PDB entry 5KLN | X-ray diffraction, 1.99 A resolution | chains A and D of the 4 polymer chains in the assembly

== Chain A (and D) ==
Protein: 2-aminomuconate 6-semialdehyde dehydrogenase
Source organism: Pseudomonas fluorescens
Notes: chain D of this document is another copy of the same molecule, construct and numbering; everything in this record applies to it too
UniProt: Q83V33 (Q83V33_PSEFL); residue numbers follow UniProt; this construct covers 1-500
Chain sequence (520 residues; numbered -19 to 500; the number before each row is that of its first residue; numbers below 1 keep their minus sign (Met-19 is residue -19)):
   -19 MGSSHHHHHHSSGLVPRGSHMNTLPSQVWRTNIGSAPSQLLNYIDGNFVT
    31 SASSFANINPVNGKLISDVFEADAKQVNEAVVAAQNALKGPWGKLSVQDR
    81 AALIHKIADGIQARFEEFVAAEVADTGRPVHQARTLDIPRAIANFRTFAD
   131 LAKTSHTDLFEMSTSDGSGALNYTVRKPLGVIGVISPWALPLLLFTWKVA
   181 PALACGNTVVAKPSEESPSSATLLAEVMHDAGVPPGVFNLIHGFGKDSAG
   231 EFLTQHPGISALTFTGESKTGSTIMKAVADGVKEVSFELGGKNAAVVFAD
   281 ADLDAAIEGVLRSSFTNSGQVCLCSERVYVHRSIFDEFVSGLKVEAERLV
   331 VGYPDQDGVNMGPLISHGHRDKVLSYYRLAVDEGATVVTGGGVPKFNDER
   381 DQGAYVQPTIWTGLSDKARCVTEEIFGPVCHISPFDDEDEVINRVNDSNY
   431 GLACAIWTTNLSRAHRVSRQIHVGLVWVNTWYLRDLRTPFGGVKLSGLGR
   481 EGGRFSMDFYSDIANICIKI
Disordered / not traced: -19 to 16 (chain D: -19 to 17)
Differences from the reference sequence: initiating methionine (-19); expression tag (-18 to 0); engineered mutation Ala169 (Asn in Q83V33)
From the paper describing this entry:
  - mutagenesis - N169A: abolished catalytic activity
  - catalytic residues: Arg120, Cys302, Arg464 (proposed by the authors, not directly observed)

== Interface between chain A and chain D ==
Residue-residue contacts (111):
  Phe140(A) - Arg467(D)
  Phe140(A) - Thr468(D)
  Glu141(A) - Arg467(D)  hydrogen bond (backbone-side chain)
  Met142(A) - Leu463(D)  hydrophobic
  Met142(A) - Asp465(D)
  Thr144(A) - Leu463(D)
  Ala150(A) - Leu463(D)  hydrophobic
  Asn152(A) - Thr468(D)
  Tyr153(A) - His445(D)  hydrogen bond
  Thr154(A) - Pro469(D)
  Arg156(A) - Arg449(D)  hydrogen bond (backbone-side chain)
  Lys157(A) - Arg449(D)  hydrogen bond (side chain-backbone)
  Lys157(A) - Ile451(D)  hydrogen bond (side chain-backbone)
  Ser252(A) - Ala259(D)  hydrogen bond (side chain-backbone)
  Ser252(A) - Asp260(D)
  Ser252(A) - Val262(D)
  Met255(A) - Met255(D)  hydrophobic
  Met255(A) - Val258(D)  hydrophobic
  Met255(A) - Ala259(D)  hydrophobic
  Met255(A) - Lys263(D)
  Met255(A) - Val265(D)  hydrophobic
  Lys256(A) - Lys256(D)
  Lys256(A) - Ala259(D)
  Lys256(A) - Asp260(D)  salt bridge
  Val258(A) - Met255(D)  hydrophobic
  Ala259(A) - Ser252(D)  hydrogen bond (backbone-side chain)
  Ala259(A) - Met255(D)  hydrophobic
  Ala259(A) - Lys256(D)
  Asp260(A) - Ser252(D)
  Asp260(A) - Lys256(D)  salt bridge
  Asp260(A) - Leu475(D)
  Gly261(A) - Leu475(D)
  Val262(A) - Ser252(D)
  Val262(A) - Leu269(D)  hydrophobic
  Val262(A) - Lys474(D)
  Val262(A) - Leu475(D)  hydrophobic
  Val262(A) - Gly477(D)
  Lys263(A) - Leu478(D)
  Glu264(A) - Leu478(D)
  Glu264(A) - Gly479(D)  hydrogen bond (side chain-backbone)
  Val265(A) - Met255(D)  hydrophobic
  Leu269(A) - Val262(D)  hydrophobic
  His445(A) - Tyr153(D)  hydrogen bond
  His445(A) - Ile498(D)
  Ser448(A) - Ile496(D)
  Arg449(A) - Val155(D)
  Arg449(A) - Arg156(D)
  Arg449(A) - Lys157(D)  hydrogen bond (backbone-side chain)
  Arg449(A) - Ile496(D)
  Ile451(A) - Lys157(D)  hydrogen bond (backbone-side chain)
  His452(A) - Asp492(D)  salt bridge
  Val453(A) - Ala494(D)
  Gly454(A) - Ala494(D)
  Gly454(A) - Asn495(D)  hydrogen bond (backbone-backbone)
  Leu455(A) - Asn495(D)
  Val456(A) - Asn495(D)  hydrogen bond (backbone-backbone)
  Val456(A) - Ile496(D)
  Val456(A) - Cys497(D)  hydrogen bond (backbone-backbone)
  Trp457(A) - Cys497(D)
  Val458(A) - Cys497(D)  hydrogen bond (backbone-backbone)
  Val458(A) - Ile498(D)  hydrophobic
  Val458(A) - Lys499(D)  hydrogen bond (backbone-backbone)
  Asn459(A) - Lys499(D)
  Thr460(A) - Lys499(D)
  Leu463(A) - Ala150(D)  hydrophobic
  Leu463(A) - Cys497(D)  hydrophobic
  Arg464(A) - Met142(D)
  Arg467(A) - Phe140(D)
  Arg467(A) - Glu141(D)  hydrogen bond (side chain-backbone)
  Thr468(A) - Phe140(D)
  Thr468(A) - Asn495(D)
  Pro469(A) - Thr154(D)
  Pro469(A) - Ile493(D)  hydrophobic
  Pro469(A) - Asn495(D)
  Val473(A) - Asp492(D)
  Lys474(A) - Val262(D)
  Leu475(A) - Asp260(D)
  Leu475(A) - Gly261(D)
  Gly477(A) - Val262(D)
  Leu478(A) - Lys263(D)
  Leu478(A) - Glu264(D)
  Gly479(A) - Glu264(D)  hydrogen bond (backbone-side chain)
  Arg480(A) - Ile493(D)  hydrogen bond (side chain-backbone)
  Arg484(A) - Arg484(D)
  Arg484(A) - Asp488(D)  salt bridge
  Phe485(A) - Asp488(D)
  Asp488(A) - Arg484(D)  salt bridge
  Asp488(A) - Phe485(D)
  Asp492(A) - His452(D)  salt bridge
  Asp492(A) - Val473(D)
  Ile493(A) - Pro469(D)  hydrophobic
  Ile493(A) - Arg480(D)  hydrogen bond (backbone-side chain)
  Ala494(A) - Val453(D)
  Ala494(A) - Gly454(D)
  Asn495(A) - Gly454(D)  hydrogen bond (backbone-backbone)
  Asn495(A) - Leu455(D)
  Asn495(A) - Val456(D)  hydrogen bond (backbone-backbone)
  Asn495(A) - Thr468(D)
  Asn495(A) - Pro469(D)
  Ile496(A) - Ser448(D)
  Ile496(A) - Val456(D)
  Cys497(A) - Val456(D)  hydrogen bond (backbone-backbone)
  Cys497(A) - Trp457(D)
  Cys497(A) - Val458(D)  hydrogen bond (backbone-backbone)
  Cys497(A) - Leu463(D)  hydrophobic
  Ile498(A) - His445(D)
  Ile498(A) - Val458(D)  hydrophobic
  Lys499(A) - Val458(D)  hydrogen bond (backbone-backbone)
  Lys499(A) - Asn459(D)
  Lys499(A) - Thr460(D)
  Lys499(A) - Leu463(D)
Interface residues without a listed pair, chain A (59 interface residues in all): Asp465
Interface residues without a listed pair, chain D (63 interface residues in all): Asp138, Thr144, Asn152, Leu159, Phe267, Arg464

== In short ==
Chain A and chain D form an interface of 59 and 63 residues respectively, with 25 hydrogen bonds and 6 salt
bridges. Polar contacts include Lys256(A)-Asp260(D), His452(A)-Asp492(D) and Arg484(A)-Asp488(D). The paper
reports catalytic residues Arg120(A), Cys302(A) and Arg464(A); N169A of chain A abolishes catalytic activity.
Both chains are 2-aminomuconate 6-semialdehyde dehydrogenase (Pseudomonas fluorescens). Entry 5KLN (Crystal
structure of 2-aminomuconate 6-semialdehyde dehydrogenase N169A in complex with NAD+) was determined by X-ray
diffraction, deposited together with 5KJ5, 5KLK, 5KLL, 5KLM and 5KLO.
